PDB entry 3MNJ | X-ray diffraction, 1.75 A resolution | chain A

# Chain A
Name: Carbonic anhydrase 2
Organism: Homo sapiens
Notes: EC 4.2.1.1
Reference sequence: P00918 (CAH2_HUMAN); the author numbering skips numbers that UniProt does not, so the offset changes along the chain: 1-125 = UniProt 1-125; 127-261 = UniProt 126-260
Amino-acid sequence (260 residues; row label = number of the first residue in the row; note: 1 number in that range is skipped by the numbering (no residue carries it; nothing is unmodelled there)):
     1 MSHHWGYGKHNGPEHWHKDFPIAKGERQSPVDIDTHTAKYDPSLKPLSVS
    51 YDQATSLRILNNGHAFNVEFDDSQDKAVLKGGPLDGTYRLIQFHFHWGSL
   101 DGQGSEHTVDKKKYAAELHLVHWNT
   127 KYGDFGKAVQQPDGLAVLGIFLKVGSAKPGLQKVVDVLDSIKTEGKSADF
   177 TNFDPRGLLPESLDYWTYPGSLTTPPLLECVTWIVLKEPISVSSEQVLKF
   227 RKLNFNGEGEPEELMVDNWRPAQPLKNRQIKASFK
Unresolved in the structure: 1-2
Construct notes: engineered mutation E170 (Lys169 in P00918)
Ion coordination: Zn2+: H94, H96, H119
Swiss-Prot annotation at these positions:
  - active site: H64 (Proton donor/acceptor)
  - binding site (Zn(2+)): H94, H96, H119
  - binding site (substrate): T199, T200
  - site: Y7 (Fine-tunes the proton-transfer properties of H-64), N62 (Fine-tunes the proton-transfer properties of H-64), N67 (Fine-tunes the proton-transfer properties of H-64), Q92 (Involved in the binding of some activators, including histamine and L-histidine)
  - modified residue: S2 (N-acetylserine), S166 (Phosphoserine), S173 (Phosphoserine)

# Overview
The Zn2+ site is built by H94, H96 and H119. UniProt lists active-site residue H64, 3 Zn2+-binding residues
and substrate-binding residues T199 and T200.
Chain A is Carbonic anhydrase 2 (Homo sapiens); the structure, Human Carbonic Anhydrase II Mutant K170E, was
determined by X-ray diffraction together with 3MNH, 3MNI and 3MNK from the same study.
